4CWA - chain A; structure by X-ray diffraction, 2.02 A resolution.

# Chain A
Protein: Spermidine synthase
Source organism: Plasmodium falciparum
Notes: EC 2.5.1.16
UniProt: Q8II73 (Q8II73_PLAF7); residue numbers follow UniProt; this construct covers 40-321
Chain sequence (283 residues; row label = number of the first residue in the row):
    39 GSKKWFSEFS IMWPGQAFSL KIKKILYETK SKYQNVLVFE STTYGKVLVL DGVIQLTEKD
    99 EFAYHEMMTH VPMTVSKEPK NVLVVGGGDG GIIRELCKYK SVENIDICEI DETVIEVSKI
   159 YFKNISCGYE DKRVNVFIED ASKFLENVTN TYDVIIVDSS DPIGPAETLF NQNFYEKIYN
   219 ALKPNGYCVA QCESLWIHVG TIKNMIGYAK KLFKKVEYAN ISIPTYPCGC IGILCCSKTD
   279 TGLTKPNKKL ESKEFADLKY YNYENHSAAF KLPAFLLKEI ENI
Disordered / not traced: 39-40
Construct notes: expression tag (39)
Ligand contacts: 5-(1H-benzimidazol-2-yl)pentan-1-amine (JA2): Trp51, Leu86, Leu88, Val91, Ile92, Gln93, Tyr102, Gly124, Gly125, Gly126, Asp127, Glu147, Val152, Asp196, Ser197, Ser198, Asp199, Gln229, Glu231, Tyr264, Pro265, Ile269
Reported in the primary citation:
  - binding site for 5-(1H-benzimidazol-2-yl)pentan-1-amine: Gln93, Asp196, Ser197, Ser198, Asp199

# Overview
Chain A binds 5-(1H-benzimidazol-2-yl)pentan-1-amine. From the paper: a binding site for
5-(1H-benzimidazol-2-yl)pentan-1-amine at Gln93, Asp196 and Ser197 among others.
Chain A is Spermidine synthase (Plasmodium falciparum); the structure, Structure of Plasmodium Falciparum
Spermidine Synthase in Complex with 1H-Benzimidazole-2-pentanamine, was determined by X-ray diffraction (same
publication as 4CXM, 4UOE, 4BP3 and 4BP1).
